8JNR - chains A and H of the 14 polymer chains in the assembly; structure by X-ray diffraction, 3.66 A resolution.

Chain A:
Molecule: Alpha-ketoglutarate-dependent dioxygenase alkB homolog 3
Organism: Homo sapiens
Notes: EC 1.14.11.33, 1.14.11.54
UniProt: Q96Q83 (ALKB3_HUMAN); residues 70-286 here = UniProt positions 70-286
Chain sequence (238 residues; each row starts with the number of its first residue):
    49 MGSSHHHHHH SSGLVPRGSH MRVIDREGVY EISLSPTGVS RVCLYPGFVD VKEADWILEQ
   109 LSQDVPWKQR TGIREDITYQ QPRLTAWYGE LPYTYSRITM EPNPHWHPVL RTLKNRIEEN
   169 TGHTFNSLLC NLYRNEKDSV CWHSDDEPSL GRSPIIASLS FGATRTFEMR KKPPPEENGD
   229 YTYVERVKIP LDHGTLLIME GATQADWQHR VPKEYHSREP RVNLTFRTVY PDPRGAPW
Unresolved in the structure: 49-68, 280-286
Differences from the reference sequence: initiating methionine (49); expression tag (50-69); engineered mutation Ser110 (Cys in Q96Q83), Cys189 (Asp in Q96Q83), Ser201 (Cys in Q96Q83)
Bound ions: Mn2+: His191, Asp193, His257 (together with N-oxalylglycine)
Residues lining bound ligands: N-oxalylglycine (OGA): Arg131, Leu177, Asn179, Tyr181, His191, Asp193, Ser206, Phe215, Leu239, His257, Val259, Arg269, Asn271, Thr273, Arg275

Chain H:
Molecule: Synthetic antibody heavy chain
Organism: Homo sapiens
Notes: antibody fragment or engineered binder
Chain sequence (216 residues; numbered 1 to 216; the number before each row is that of its first residue):
     1 EVQLVESGGG LVQPGGSLRL SCAASGFNFS YSSIHWVRQA PGKGLEWVAY IYSSSGYTSY
    61 ADSVKGRFTI SADTSKNTAY LQMNSLRAED TAVYYCARGD SWYAMDYWGQ GTLVTVSSAS
   121 TKGPSVFPLA PSSGTAALGC LVKDYFPEPV TVSWNSGALT SGVHTFPAVL QSSGLYSLSS
   181 VVTVPSSSLG TQTYICNVNH KPSNTKVDKK VEPKSC
Unresolved in the structure: 132-135, 215-216
Disulfide bonds: Cys22-Cys96, Cys140-Cys196

Interface between chain A and chain H:
Pairs across the interface - 18 pairs, chain A then chain H:
  Glu75(A) - Arg19(H)  salt bridge
  Glu75(A) - Ser21(H)  hydrogen bond
  Val77(A) - Leu18(H)  hydrophobic
  Glu79(A) - Leu11(H)
  Glu79(A) - Thr121(H)  hydrogen bond
  Leu82(A) - Thr121(H)
  Leu82(A) - Ser203(H)
  Arg89(A) - Leu11(H)  hydrogen bond (side chain-backbone)
  Arg89(A) - Val12(H)
  Tyr93(A) - Arg19(H)
  Pro94(A) - Arg19(H)  hydrogen bond (backbone-side chain)
  Glu167(A) - Asn84(H)
  Asn168(A) - Ser17(H)  hydrogen bond (backbone-side chain)
  Asn168(A) - Gln82(H)  hydrogen bond (backbone-side chain)
  Asn168(A) - Asn84(H)  hydrogen bond
  Thr169(A) - Gly16(H)
  Thr169(A) - Ser17(H)
  Gly170(A) - Gly15(H)
Interface residues without a listed pair, chain A (13 interface residues in all): Gly76, Glu248
Interface residues without a listed pair, chain H (17 interface residues in all): Ser7, Gly8, Gln13, Tyr80, Pro202

In short:
Chain A and chain H form an interface of 13 and 17 residues respectively, with 7 hydrogen bonds and 1 salt
bridge. Polar pairs include Glu75(A)-Arg19(H), Glu75(A)-Ser21(H) and Glu79(A)-Thr121(H). Chain A binds
N-oxalylglycine. The Mn2+ site is built by His191(A), Asp193(A) and His257(A).
Chain A is Alpha-ketoglutarate-dependent dioxygenase alkB homolog 3 and chain H is Synthetic antibody heavy
chain, both from Homo sapiens; the structure, Crystal structure of human ALKBH3 bound to 3mC containing ssDNA
through distal crosslink, was determined by X-ray diffraction, deposited together with 8JNK.
